4FB3 - chains C and A of the 5 polymer chains in the assembly; structure by X-ray diffraction, 3.79 A resolution.

[Chain C]
Molecule: ORI DNA oligonucleotide-Crick strand
Sequence (26 nucleotides; numbered 1 to 26; the number before each row is that of its first residue):
     1 CGGAGGCCAG GGGCCCCCGG CCTCTG

[Chain A]
Name: Large T antigen
From: Mouse polyomavirus
Notes: EC 3.6.4.-; fragment: origin binding domain
UniProtKB: P03074 (LT_POVM3); residue numbers follow UniProt; this construct covers 290-420
Chain sequence (146 residues; numbered 283 to 428; the number before each row is that of its first residue):
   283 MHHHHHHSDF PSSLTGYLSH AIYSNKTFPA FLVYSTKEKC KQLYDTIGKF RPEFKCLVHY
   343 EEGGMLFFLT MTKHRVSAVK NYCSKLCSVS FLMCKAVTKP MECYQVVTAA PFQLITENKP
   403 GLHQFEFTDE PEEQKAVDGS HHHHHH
Disordered / not traced: 283-289, 405-428
Differences from the reference sequence: expression tag (283-289, 421-428)
From the paper describing this entry:
  - binding site for ORI DNA oligonucleotide-Watson strand: Tyr305, Arg357

[Interface between chain C and chain A]
Contacting residue pairs - 12 pairs, chain C then chain A:
  DG12(C) - Arg357(A)  hydrogen bond to the base
  DG12(C) - Ala360(A)  phosphate contact
  DG12(C) - Asn363(A)  hydrogen bond to the phosphate
  DG13(C) - Lys355(A)  sugar contact
  DG13(C) - His356(A)  salt bridge to the phosphate
  DG13(C) - Arg357(A)  hydrogen bond to the base
  DG13(C) - Ala360(A)  phosphate contact
  DC14(C) - Asn307(A)  hydrogen bond to the base
  DC14(C) - Thr309(A)  hydrogen bond to the phosphate
  DC14(C) - Lys355(A)  salt bridge to the phosphate
  DC15(C) - Asn307(A)  base contact
  DC15(C) - Lys308(A)  base contact
Interface residues without a listed pair, chain C (5 interface residues in all): DC16
Interface residues without a listed pair, chain A (9 interface residues in all): Ser359

[Overview]
The interface between chain C and chain A involves 5 residues on one side and 9 on the other, with 5 hydrogen
bonds and 2 salt bridges. Polar contacts include DG12(C)-Arg357(A), DG13(C)-Arg357(A) and DC14(C)-Asn307(A).
The paper reports a binding site for ORI DNA oligonucleotide-Watson strand at Tyr305(A) and Arg357(A).
Here chain C is ORI DNA oligonucleotide-Crick strand and chain A is Large T antigen (Mouse polyomavirus).
Entry 4FB3 (Polyomavirus T-ag binds symmetrical repeats at the viral origin in an asymmetrical manner) was
determined by X-ray diffraction.
